Entry 5CGH (X-ray diffraction, 2.50 A resolution); this record covers chains J and X of the 30 polymer chains in the assembly.

[Chain J (and X)]
Molecule: Proteasome subunit beta type-4
Organism: Saccharomyces cerevisiae S288C
Notes: EC 3.4.25.1; chain X of this document is another copy of the same molecule, construct and numbering; everything in this record applies to it too
Reference sequence: P22141 (PSB4_YEAST); numbering as in UniProt (aligned over 1-198)
Sequence (198 residues; each row starts with the number of its first residue):
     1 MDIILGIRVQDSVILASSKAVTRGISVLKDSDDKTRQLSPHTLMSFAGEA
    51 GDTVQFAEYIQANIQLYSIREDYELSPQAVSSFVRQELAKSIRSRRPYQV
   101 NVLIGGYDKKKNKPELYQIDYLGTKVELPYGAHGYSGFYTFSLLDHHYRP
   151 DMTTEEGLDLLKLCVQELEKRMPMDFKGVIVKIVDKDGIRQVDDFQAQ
Unresolved in the structure: 196-198
Curated features (UniProtKB/Swiss-Prot):
  - modified residue: Met1 (N-acetylmethionine), Ser76 (Phosphoserine)

[How chain J and chain X interact]
Pairs across the interface - 40 pairs, chain J then chain X:
  Thr22(J) with Pro173(X)
  Gly24(J) with Pro173(X)
  Ile25(J) with Tyr135(X), hydrophobic; Tyr139(X), hydrogen bond (backbone-side chain); Arg171(X); Pro173(X), hydrophobic
  Ser26(J) with Tyr139(X), hydrogen bond; Arg171(X)
  Val27(J) with Lys170(X); Arg171(X), hydrogen bond (backbone-side chain); Met172(X); Pro173(X), hydrophobic
  Leu28(J) with Arg171(X)
  Asp30(J) with Lys170(X), salt bridge
  Tyr135(J) with Ile25(X), hydrophobic
  Tyr139(J) with Ile25(X), hydrogen bond (side chain-backbone); Ser26(X), hydrogen bond
  Glu169(J) with Asp175(X); Lys177(X), hydrogen bond (backbone-side chain)
  Lys170(J) with Val27(X); Asp30(X), salt bridge; Lys177(X), hydrogen bond (backbone-side chain)
  Arg171(J) with Ile25(X); Ser26(X); Val27(X), hydrogen bond (side chain-backbone); Leu28(X)
  Met172(J) with Val27(X)
  Pro173(J) with Thr22(X); Gly24(X); Ile25(X), hydrophobic; Val27(X), hydrophobic; Met174(X); Asp175(X), hydrogen bond (backbone-backbone)
  Met174(J) with Pro173(X); Met174(X), hydrophobic
  Asp175(J) with Glu169(X); Pro173(X), hydrogen bond (backbone-backbone); Asp175(X)
  Lys177(J) with Glu169(X), hydrogen bond (side chain-backbone); Lys170(X), hydrogen bond (side chain-backbone)
Other interface residues (no listed pair), chain J (18 interface residues in all): Phe138
Other interface residues (no listed pair), chain X (18 interface residues in all): Phe138

[In short]
Chain J and chain X each contribute 18 residues to their interface; the contacts include 12 hydrogen bonds and
2 salt bridges. Polar pairs include Asp30(J)-Lys170(X), Ile25(J)-Tyr139(X) and Ser26(J)-Tyr139(X).
Chain J and chain X are both Proteasome subunit beta type-4 (Saccharomyces cerevisiae S288C); the structure,
Yeast 20S proteasome beta5-G48C mutant in complex with alpha-chloroacetamide 5, was determined by X-ray
diffraction together with 5CGF, 5CGG and 5CGI from the same study.
